PDB entry 7KQ9 | X-ray diffraction, 1.50 A resolution | chains A and B

# Chain A
Name: Tryptophan synthase alpha chain
From: Salmonella typhimurium (strain LT2 / SGSC1412 / ATCC 700720)
Notes: EC 4.2.1.20
Reference sequence: P00929 (TRPA_SALTY); residues 1-268 here = UniProt positions 1-268
Amino-acid sequence (268 residues; row label = number of the first residue in the row):
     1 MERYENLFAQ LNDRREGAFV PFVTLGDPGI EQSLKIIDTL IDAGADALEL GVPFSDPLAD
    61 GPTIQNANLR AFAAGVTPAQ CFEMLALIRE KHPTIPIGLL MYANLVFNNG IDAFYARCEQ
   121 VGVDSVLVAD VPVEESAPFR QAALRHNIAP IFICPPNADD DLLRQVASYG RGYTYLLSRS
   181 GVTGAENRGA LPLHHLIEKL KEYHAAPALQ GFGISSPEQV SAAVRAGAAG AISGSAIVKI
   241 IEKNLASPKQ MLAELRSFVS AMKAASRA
Disordered / not traced: 178-192
Swiss-Prot annotation at these positions:
  - active site (Proton acceptor): Glu49, Asp60

# Chain B
Name: Tryptophan synthase beta chain
From: Salmonella typhimurium (strain LT2 / SGSC1412 / ATCC 700720)
Notes: EC 4.2.1.20
Reference sequence: P0A2K1 (TRPB_SALTY); residues 1-397 here = UniProt positions 1-397
Amino-acid sequence (397 residues; numbered 1 to 397; the number before each row is that of its first residue):
     1 MTTLLNPYFG EFGGMYVPQI LMPALNQLEE AFVSAQKDPE FQAQFADLLK NYAGRPTALT
    61 KCQNITAGTR TTLYLKREDL LHGGAHKTNQ VLGQALLAKR MGKSEIIAET GAGAHGVASA
   121 LASALLGLKC RIYMGAKDVE RQSPNVFRMR LMGAEVIPVH SGSATLKDAC NEALRDWSGS
   181 YETAHYMLGT AAGPHPYPTI VREFQRMIGE ETKAQILDKE GRLPDAVIAC VGGGSNAIGM
   241 FADFINDTSV GLIGVEPGGH GIETGEHGAP LKHGRVGIYF GMKAPMMQTA DGQIEESYSI
   301 SAGLDFPSVG PQHAYLNSIG RADYVSITDD EALEAFKTLC RHEGIIPALE SSHALAHALK
   361 MMREQPEKEQ LLVVNLSGRG DKDIFTVHDI LKARGEI
Disordered / not traced: 1, 396-397
Sequence notes: engineered mutation Ala114 (Gln in P0A2K1)
Swiss-Prot annotation at these positions:
  - modified residue: Lys87 (N6-(pyridoxal phosphate)lysine)

# Interface between chain A and chain B
Contacting residue pairs (61):
  Pro53(A) - Gln293(B)  hydrogen bond (backbone-side chain)
  Phe54(A) - Gly292(B)
  Phe54(A) - Gln293(B)
  Phe54(A) - Ile294(B)  hydrophobic
  Ser55(A) - Gln293(B)  hydrogen bond (backbone-side chain)
  Ser55(A) - Ile294(B)  hydrogen bond (side chain-backbone)
  Asp56(A) - Lys167(B)
  Asp56(A) - Asp168(B)
  Asp56(A) - Asn171(B)
  Asp56(A) - Tyr279(B)  hydrogen bond
  Asp56(A) - Ile294(B)
  Pro57(A) - Arg175(B)  hydrogen bond (backbone-side chain)
  Leu58(A) - Pro18(B)
  Leu58(A) - Asn171(B)
  Leu58(A) - Arg175(B)
  Ala59(A) - Pro18(B)  hydrophobic
  Asp60(A) - Arg175(B)
  Gln65(A) - Ser161(B)  hydrogen bond
  Gln65(A) - Glu172(B)
  Gln65(A) - Arg175(B)
  Phe72(A) - Gln293(B)
  Thr77(A) - Asp291(B)
  Pro78(A) - Asp291(B)
  Pro78(A) - Gln293(B)
  Ala103(A) - Ile278(B)  hydrophobic
  Asn104(A) - Gly277(B)
  Asn104(A) - Ile278(B)  hydrogen bond (side chain-backbone)
  Asn104(A) - Gln288(B)  hydrogen bond
  Asn104(A) - Gly292(B)  hydrogen bond (side chain-backbone)
  Asn104(A) - Ile294(B)
  Leu105(A) - Asp291(B)
  Leu105(A) - Gly292(B)
  Phe107(A) - Val276(B)
  Phe107(A) - Ile278(B)  hydrophobic
  Phe107(A) - Lys283(B)
  Asn108(A) - Arg275(B)  hydrogen bond
  Asn108(A) - Gln288(B)
  Asn108(A) - Ala290(B)  hydrogen bond (side chain-backbone)
  Asn108(A) - Asp291(B)
  Asn108(A) - Gly292(B)
  Ala129(A) - Pro18(B)
  Asp130(A) - Tyr16(B)
  Asp130(A) - Val17(B)  hydrogen bond (backbone-backbone)
  Asp130(A) - Pro18(B)
  Pro132(A) - Met15(B)
  Pro132(A) - Val17(B)
  Pro132(A) - Gln19(B)
  Pro132(A) - Met22(B)  hydrophobic
  Val133(A) - Gln19(B)  hydrogen bond (backbone-side chain)
  Glu134(A) - Gln19(B)  hydrogen bond
  Glu134(A) - Met22(B)
  Glu135(A) - Tyr8(B)  hydrogen bond
  Glu135(A) - Gly14(B)
  Glu135(A) - Met15(B)  hydrogen bond (side chain-backbone)
  Glu135(A) - Tyr16(B)
  Ile153(A) - Gln19(B)
  Pro155(A) - Gln19(B)
  Asn157(A) - Ile20(B)  hydrogen bond (side chain-backbone)
  Asn157(A) - Pro23(B)
  Asn157(A) - Tyr181(B)  hydrogen bond
  Leu162(A) - Gln19(B)
Interface residues without a listed pair, chain A (32 interface residues in all): Leu69, Asn109, Val131, Phe139, Pro156
Interface residues without a listed pair, chain B (35 interface residues in all): Thr2, Glu11, Gly162, Leu174, Phe280, Thr289

# Overview
Chain A and chain B form an interface of 32 and 35 residues respectively; the contacts include 18 hydrogen
bonds. Among the polar pairs are Pro53(A)-Gln293(B), Ser55(A)-Gln293(B) and Ser55(A)-Ile294(B). From UniProt:
active-site residues Glu49(A) and Asp60(A) on chain A.
Chain A is Tryptophan synthase alpha chain and chain B is Tryptophan synthase beta chain, both from Salmonella
typhimurium (strain LT2 / SGSC1412 / ATCC 700720); the structure, The aminoacrylate form of the beta-Q114A
mutant Tryptophan Synthase at 1.50 Angstrom resolution with cesium ion ..., was determined by X-ray
diffraction.
